PDB entry 9EWL | X-ray diffraction, 3.20 A resolution | chains AAA and BBB of the 5 polymer chains in the assembly

[Chain AAA (and BBB)]
Molecule: Cys-loop ligand-gated ion channel
Source organism: endosymbiont of Tevnia jerichonana (vent Tica)
Notes: chain BBB of this document is another copy of the same molecule, construct and numbering; everything in this record applies to it too
UniProt: G2FID1 (G2FID1_9GAMM); residue numbers follow UniProt; this construct covers 1-320
Chain sequence (320 residues; row label = number of the first residue in the row):
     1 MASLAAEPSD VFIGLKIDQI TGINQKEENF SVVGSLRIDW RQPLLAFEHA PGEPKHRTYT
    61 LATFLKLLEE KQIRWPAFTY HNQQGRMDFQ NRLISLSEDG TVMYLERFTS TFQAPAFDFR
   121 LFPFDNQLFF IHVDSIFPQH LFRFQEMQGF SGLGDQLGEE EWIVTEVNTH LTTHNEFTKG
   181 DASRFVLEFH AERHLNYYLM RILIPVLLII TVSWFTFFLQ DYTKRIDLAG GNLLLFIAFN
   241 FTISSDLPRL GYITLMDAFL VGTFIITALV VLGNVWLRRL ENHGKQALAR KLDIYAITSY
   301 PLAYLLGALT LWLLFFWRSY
Not modelled in the structure: 1-6, 317-320
Residues lining bound ligands: (2S)-1-(4-bromophenyl)propan-2-amine (A1H7R): Ile38, Trp40, Leu61, Phe64, Leu65, Trp75, Pro76, Ala77, Phe78, Arg92, Ile94, Val102, Tyr104
From the paper describing this entry:
  - binding site for (2S)-1-(4-bromophenyl)propan-2-amine: Trp75, Tyr104
  - conformationally variable residues (side-chain flip): Trp75
  - mutagenesis - W75A, W75V, Y104A, Y104V: decreased signaling in response to (2S)-1-(4-bromophenyl)propan-2-amine
  - mutagenesis - L93A, L93D, L93S, L93V: abolished expression

[Chain AAA / chain BBB interface]
Contacting residue pairs (100):
  Lys16(AAA) - Glu176(BBB)  salt bridge
  Asp18(AAA) - His81(BBB)  salt bridge
  Asp18(AAA) - Glu176(BBB)
  Gln19(AAA) - His81(BBB)  hydrogen bond (side chain-backbone)
  Gln19(AAA) - Asn82(BBB)
  Gln19(AAA) - Gln83(BBB)  hydrogen bond (side chain-backbone)
  Gln19(AAA) - Gln84(BBB)  hydrogen bond
  Gln19(AAA) - Gln113(BBB)
  Thr21(AAA) - Gln84(BBB)
  Val33(AAA) - Gln83(BBB)
  Ser35(AAA) - Phe177(BBB)
  His56(AAA) - Arg74(BBB)  hydrogen bond (backbone-side chain)
  Arg57(AAA) - Gln72(BBB)  hydrogen bond
  Thr58(AAA) - Ile73(BBB)
  Thr58(AAA) - Arg74(BBB)
  Thr58(AAA) - Trp75(BBB)
  Thr58(AAA) - Phe137(BBB)
  Tyr59(AAA) - Glu69(BBB)
  Tyr59(AAA) - Trp75(BBB)
  Thr60(AAA) - Lys66(BBB)
  Thr60(AAA) - Glu69(BBB)  hydrogen bond
  Thr60(AAA) - Trp75(BBB)
  Ala62(AAA) - Lys66(BBB)
  Thr63(AAA) - Lys66(BBB)
  Thr63(AAA) - Glu69(BBB)  hydrogen bond
  Arg86(AAA) - Arg86(BBB)
  Asp88(AAA) - Gly85(BBB)
  Asp88(AAA) - Arg86(BBB)  hydrogen bond (side chain-backbone)
  Gln90(AAA) - Thr79(BBB)  hydrogen bond
  Gln90(AAA) - Tyr80(BBB)  hydrogen bond (side chain-backbone)
  Gln90(AAA) - Gln83(BBB)
  Asn91(AAA) - Phe78(BBB)  hydrogen bond (side chain-backbone)
  Asn91(AAA) - Thr79(BBB)  hydrogen bond
  Asn91(AAA) - Ile136(BBB)
  Leu93(AAA) - Trp75(BBB)  hydrophobic
  Leu93(AAA) - Ala77(BBB)  hydrophobic
  Leu93(AAA) - Ile136(BBB)  hydrophobic
  Ser95(AAA) - Arg74(BBB)
  Leu105(AAA) - Phe177(BBB)  hydrophobic
  Arg107(AAA) - Thr79(BBB)
  Arg107(AAA) - Tyr80(BBB)  hydrogen bond (side chain-backbone)
  Arg107(AAA) - His81(BBB)  hydrogen bond (side chain-backbone)
  Arg107(AAA) - Phe177(BBB)
  Thr109(AAA) - Gln84(BBB)
  Thr109(AAA) - Gly85(BBB)  hydrogen bond (side chain-backbone)
  Met147(AAA) - Lys179(BBB)
  Gly149(AAA) - Lys179(BBB)  hydrogen bond (backbone-side chain)
  Phe150(AAA) - Glu176(BBB)
  Gln156(AAA) - Gln113(BBB)  hydrogen bond (backbone-side chain)
  Gln156(AAA) - Pro115(BBB)
  Leu157(AAA) - Gln113(BBB)  hydrogen bond (backbone-side chain)
  Gly158(AAA) - Glu28(BBB)
  Gly158(AAA) - Gln113(BBB)
  Glu160(AAA) - Glu28(BBB)
  Glu160(AAA) - Phe117(BBB)
  Glu160(AAA) - Leu250(BBB)
  Glu160(AAA) - Gly251(BBB)
  Glu160(AAA) - Tyr252(BBB)
  Glu161(AAA) - Arg249(BBB)
  His194(AAA) - Gly251(BBB)
  Asn196(AAA) - Leu250(BBB)  hydrogen bond (side chain-backbone)
  Asn196(AAA) - Gly251(BBB)
  Asn196(AAA) - Tyr252(BBB)  hydrogen bond (side chain-backbone)
  Asn196(AAA) - Ile253(BBB)
  Tyr197(AAA) - Arg249(BBB)
  Tyr197(AAA) - Leu250(BBB)
  Tyr198(AAA) - Arg249(BBB)  hydrogen bond
  Met200(AAA) - Asn240(BBB)  hydrogen bond (backbone-side chain)
  Met200(AAA) - Ile253(BBB)  hydrophobic
  Met200(AAA) - Val261(BBB)  hydrophobic
  Arg201(AAA) - Asn240(BBB)  hydrogen bond
  Arg201(AAA) - Phe241(BBB)
  Arg201(AAA) - Ser244(BBB)
  Arg201(AAA) - Asp257(BBB)  salt bridge
  Ile202(AAA) - Phe241(BBB)  hydrophobic
  Ile204(AAA) - Phe264(BBB)  hydrophobic
  Pro205(AAA) - Asn240(BBB)
  Leu208(AAA) - Phe264(BBB)  hydrophobic
  Ile209(AAA) - Ile237(BBB)  hydrophobic
  Val212(AAA) - Ala268(BBB)  hydrophobic
  Val212(AAA) - Val271(BBB)  hydrophobic
  Phe215(AAA) - Ala268(BBB)
  Phe215(AAA) - Leu272(BBB)  hydrophobic
  Phe215(AAA) - Val275(BBB)
  Phe218(AAA) - Arg279(BBB)  hydrogen bond (backbone-side chain)
  Leu219(AAA) - Ile226(BBB)  hydrophobic
  Leu219(AAA) - Val275(BBB)
  Leu219(AAA) - Arg278(BBB)
  Leu219(AAA) - Asn282(BBB)  hydrogen bond (backbone-side chain)
  Gln220(AAA) - Arg279(BBB)  hydrogen bond
  Gln220(AAA) - Asn282(BBB)
  Gln220(AAA) - His283(BBB)
  Lys224(AAA) - Thr223(BBB)
  Lys224(AAA) - Ile226(BBB)
  Lys224(AAA) - Asp227(BBB)  salt bridge
  Leu235(AAA) - Leu234(BBB)  hydrophobic
  Phe239(AAA) - Ile237(BBB)  hydrophobic
  Phe239(AAA) - Phe241(BBB)  hydrophobic
  Thr242(AAA) - Phe241(BBB)
  Asp246(AAA) - Arg249(BBB)  salt bridge
Also at the interface, not in a pair above, chain AAA (55 interface residues in all): Gln25, Arg37, Gln148, Thr216
Also at the interface, not in a pair above, chain BBB (54 interface residues in all): Glu27, Leu65, Phe130, Leu233, Pro248
The authors on this interface:
  - pairs named by the authors: Leu93(AAA)-Trp75(BBB) (hydrophobic contact)

[Overview]
55 residues of chain AAA face 54 of chain BBB across their interface, with 26 hydrogen bonds and 5 salt
bridges. Polar contacts include Lys16(AAA)-Glu176(BBB), Asp18(AAA)-His81(BBB) and Arg201(AAA)-Asp257(BBB). The
authors report a hydrophobic contact between Leu93(AAA) and Trp75(BBB). The paper reports a binding site for
(2S)-1-(4-bromophenyl)propan-2-amine at Trp75(AAA) and Tyr104(AAA); W75A, W75V and Y104A of chain AAA, among
others, reduce signaling in response to (2S)-1-(4-bromophenyl)propan-2-amine; 8 substitutions were tested in
all.
Chain AAA and chain BBB are both Cys-loop ligand-gated ion channel (endosymbiont of Tevnia jerichonana (vent
Tica)); the structure, The sTeLIC pentameric Ligand-Gated Ion Channel (wild-type) in complex with
4-bromoamphetamine, was determined by X-ray diffraction together with 9EWA, 9EX4, 9EX6, 9F5N and 9F5O from the
same study.
